Entry 7FIK (electron microscopy, 3.70 A resolution); this record covers chains B and C of the 32 polymer chains in the assembly.

Chain B:
Molecule: Nuclear pore complex protein Nup85
Source organism: Xenopus laevis
UniProt: Q68FJ0 (NUP85_XENLA); numbering as in UniProt (aligned over 1-653)
Amino-acid sequence (653 residues; each row starts with the number of its first residue):
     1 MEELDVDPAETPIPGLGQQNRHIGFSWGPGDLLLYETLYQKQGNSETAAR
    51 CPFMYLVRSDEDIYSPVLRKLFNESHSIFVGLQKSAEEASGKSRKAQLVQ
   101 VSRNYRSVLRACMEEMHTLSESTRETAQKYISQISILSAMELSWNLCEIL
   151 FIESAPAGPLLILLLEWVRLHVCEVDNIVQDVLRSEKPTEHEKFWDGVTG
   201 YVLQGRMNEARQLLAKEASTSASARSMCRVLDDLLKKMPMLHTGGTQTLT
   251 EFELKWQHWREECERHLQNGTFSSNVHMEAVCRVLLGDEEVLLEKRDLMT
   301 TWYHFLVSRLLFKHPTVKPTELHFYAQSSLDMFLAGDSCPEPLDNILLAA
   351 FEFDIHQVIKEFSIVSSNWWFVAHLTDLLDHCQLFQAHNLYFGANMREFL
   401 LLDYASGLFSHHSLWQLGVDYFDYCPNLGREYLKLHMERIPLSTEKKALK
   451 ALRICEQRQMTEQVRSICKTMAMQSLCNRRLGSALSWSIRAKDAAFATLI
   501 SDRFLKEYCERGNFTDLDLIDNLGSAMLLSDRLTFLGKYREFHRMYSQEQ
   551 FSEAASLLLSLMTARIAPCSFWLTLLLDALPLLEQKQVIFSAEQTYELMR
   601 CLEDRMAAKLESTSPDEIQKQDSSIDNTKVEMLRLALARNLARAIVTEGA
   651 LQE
Disordered / not traced: 1-17, 43-46, 87-89, 243-246, 335-339, 387-394, 613-621, 649-653

Chain C:
Molecule: MGC154553 protein
Source organism: Xenopus laevis
UniProt: Q05AW3 (Q05AW3_XENLA); numbering as in UniProt (aligned over 1-375)
Amino-acid sequence (375 residues; each row starts with the number of its first residue):
     1 MADKFAAKFVSHKISRTRWRPVSASSLQQPDVFATGSWDNEENKVCVWAT
    51 SDFGATSLDEEYQGDPKQLCDIKHPGDVMDMQFLDKERIVTGSSTGTVTI
   101 FRHHENNQTLSVNQRWEQAHYHVGSNMRAPCTAIVCSSPEIVSVGEDGRI
   151 NCFRAESRDVLRTIDDADSSTMHGVTFLRTTEILTVNSVGQLKLWDLRKQ
   201 GNDPTQIFSVTGERVPLHCVDRHPNQQHVVATGGQDGMLCIWDVRHGKMP
   251 MSLLNAHEAEMWEVHFHPSNPDHLFTCSEDGSLWHWDASADSEKPTFLLG
   301 GRSTFNISRSSIAPPNANQSLACAWLSTDPTKGQLEITNLLPSSTLSVNS
   351 LDVLGQNLVCGTDAEAIYVTRRLFS
Disordered / not traced: 1-2, 23-26, 51-60, 62-65, 290-320

Chain B / chain C interface:
Contacting residue pairs (52):
  P66(B) with S11(C), hydrogen bond (backbone-side chain)
  R69(B) with S11(C)
  K70(B) with F9(C), hydrogen bond (side chain-backbone)
  N73(B) with A364(C); E365(C), hydrogen bond
  E74(B) with F9(C)
  K84(B) with S344(C)
  H412(B) with D39(C), hydrogen bond (side chain-backbone); N40(C); E41(C), salt bridge
  S413(B) with K13(C), hydrogen bond (backbone-side chain); D39(C); N40(C)
  W415(B) with K13(C); D39(C), hydrogen bond
  Q416(B) with K13(C); L346(C); D363(C)
  T444(B) with S94(C)
  K446(B) with R16(C); M79(C)
  K447(B) with D39(C), salt bridge
  L449(B) with H218(C); Q235(C); E260(C)
  K450(B) with W38(C); E260(C); W262(C); E279(C); S347(C), hydrogen bond; N349(C), hydrogen bond; D363(C), salt bridge
  R453(B) with Q235(C), hydrogen bond (side chain-backbone); E260(C), salt bridge; E279(C)
  N478(B) with H122(C)
  R479(B) with V123(C); G124(C)
  R480(B) with H122(C); E146(C), salt bridge; S169(C); T171(C)
  G482(B) with S169(C), hydrogen bond (backbone-side chain)
  R490(B) with Q235(C), hydrogen bond
  D516(B) with S169(C)
  D518(B) with I207(C); R214(C), hydrogen bond (backbone-side chain)
  L519(B) with V189(C), hydrophobic; R214(C), hydrogen bond (backbone-side chain)
  N522(B) with Q191(C); R214(C), hydrogen bond (backbone-side chain)
  L523(B) with R214(C)
Interface residues without a listed pair, chain B (35 interface residues in all): V67, S77, L414, L417, D420, E445, L481, S483, S486
Interface residues without a listed pair, chain C (40 interface residues in all): A129, T132, D147, S170, S188, S209, E258, A259

In short:
35 residues of chain B and 40 residues of chain C are in contact, with 14 hydrogen bonds and 5 salt bridges.
Polar contacts include H412(B)-E41(C), K447(B)-D39(C) and K450(B)-D363(C).
Chain B is Nuclear pore complex protein Nup85 and chain C is MGC154553 protein, both from Xenopus laevis; the
structure, The cryo-EM structure of the CR subunit from X. laevis NPC, was determined by electron microscopy
together with 7FIL from the same study.
